6RE1 - chains Q and S of the 20 polymer chains in the assembly; structure by electron microscopy, 3.20 A resolution.

Chain Q:
Molecule: epsilon: Polytomella F-ATP synthase epsilon subunit
Source organism: Polytomella sp. Pringsheim 198.80
Amino-acid sequence (74 residues; numbered 1 to 74; the number before each row is that of its first residue):
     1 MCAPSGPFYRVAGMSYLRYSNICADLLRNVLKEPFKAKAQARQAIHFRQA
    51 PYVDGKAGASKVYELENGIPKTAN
Unresolved in the structure: 1-2

Chain S:
Molecule: ATP synthase gamma chain, mitochondrial
Source organism: Polytomella sp. Pringsheim 198.80
Reference sequence: Q4LDE7 (Q4LDE7_9CHLO); residue numbers follow UniProt; this construct covers 1-317
Amino-acid sequence (317 residues; numbered 1 to 317; the number before each row is that of its first residue):
     1 MALRKAVLSLGLSQGVAAEAVLGSGMFNAVQHESVRYASNQAVKQRIRAI
    51 KNIGKITKAMKMVAASKMKNAQIAVEQSRGLVDPFVRLFGDFPAVNSNKS
   101 VVVAVTSDKGLCGGLNSNITKYTRATLATTESEGKDVVVVSIGDKGRSQL
   151 TRIESQRYQLAIADTYKVRVTFGQASLIVEELIKHNPQSYQILFNKFRSA
   201 ISFKPTVATILSPDLLEKQLEDVTGNSLDAYDIEASHERSDVLRDLTEFH
   251 LGVTLYNAMLENNCSEHASRMSAMENSTKSAGEMLGKLTLDYNRKRQATI
   301 TTELIEIIAGASALMDE
Unresolved in the structure: 1-38, 316-317

Chain Q / chain S interface:
Pairs across the interface (53):
  S5(Q) - E238(S)
  S5(Q) - D241(S)
  G6(Q) - H237(S)  hydrogen bond (backbone-side chain)
  G6(Q) - D241(S)
  P7(Q) - H237(S)
  Y9(Q) - D245(S)  hydrogen bond
  R10(Q) - R244(S)
  R10(Q) - D245(S)  salt bridge
  R10(Q) - E248(S)  salt bridge
  S15(Q) - E248(S)
  Y16(Q) - D245(S)
  Y16(Q) - E248(S)  hydrogen bond (backbone-side chain)
  Y16(Q) - F249(S)  hydrophobic
  L17(Q) - F172(S)  hydrophobic
  L17(Q) - V179(S)  hydrophobic
  L17(Q) - E248(S)
  L17(Q) - F249(S)  hydrophobic
  R18(Q) - E180(S)  salt bridge
  N21(Q) - S176(S)  hydrogen bond
  A41(Q) - R169(S)  hydrogen bond (backbone-side chain)
  R42(Q) - T171(S)  hydrogen bond (backbone-side chain)
  A44(Q) - T171(S)
  I45(Q) - G173(S)
  I45(Q) - Q174(S)
  I45(Q) - L177(S)  hydrophobic
  H46(Q) - D164(S)
  H46(Q) - T165(S)
  H46(Q) - V168(S)
  H46(Q) - Q174(S)  hydrogen bond (backbone-side chain)
  F47(Q) - I162(S)  hydrophobic
  F47(Q) - A163(S)
  F47(Q) - D164(S)
  F47(Q) - Q174(S)
  F47(Q) - I178(S)  hydrophobic
  R48(Q) - D144(S)  salt bridge
  R48(Q) - I162(S)
  R48(Q) - A163(S)  hydrogen bond (backbone-backbone)
  Q49(Q) - A161(S)
  Q49(Q) - E181(S)
  A50(Q) - Q159(S)
  A50(Q) - L160(S)
  A50(Q) - A161(S)  hydrogen bond (backbone-backbone)
  P51(Q) - Q159(S)
  P51(Q) - L160(S)
  Y52(Q) - R147(S)
  Y52(Q) - Y158(S)
  Y52(Q) - Q159(S)  hydrogen bond (backbone-backbone)
  D54(Q) - S155(S)
  D54(Q) - Q156(S)
  G55(Q) - T151(S)
  G55(Q) - S155(S)
  L65(Q) - L177(S)  hydrophobic
  I69(Q) - L177(S)  hydrophobic
Also at the interface, not in a pair above, chain Q (27 interface residues in all): Q43, P70
Also at the interface, not in a pair above, chain S (35 interface residues in all): I183, S236, G252

Summary:
27 residues of chain Q face 35 of chain S across their interface, with 10 hydrogen bonds and 4 salt bridges.
Polar pairs include R10(Q)-D245(S), R10(Q)-E248(S) and R18(Q)-E180(S).
Chain Q is epsilon: Polytomella F-ATP synthase epsilon subunit and chain S is ATP synthase gamma chain,
mitochondrial, both from Polytomella sp. Pringsheim 198.80; the structure, Cryo-EM structure of Polytomella
F-ATP synthase, Rotary substate 2A, focussed refinement of F1 head and rotor, was determined by electron
microscopy (same publication as 6RD4, 6RD5, 6RD6, 6RD7, 6RD8, 6RD9 and 46 further entries).
